6JQ2 - chains A and P of the 3 polymer chains in the assembly; structure by X-ray diffraction, 2.40 A resolution.

# Chain A
Name: H-2 class I histocompatibility antigen, K-B alpha chain
Source organism: Mus musculus
Reference sequence: P01901 (HA1B_MOUSE); residues 1-274 here correspond to UniProt positions 22-295 (UniProt number = residue number + 21)
Sequence (274 residues; row label = number of the first residue in the row):
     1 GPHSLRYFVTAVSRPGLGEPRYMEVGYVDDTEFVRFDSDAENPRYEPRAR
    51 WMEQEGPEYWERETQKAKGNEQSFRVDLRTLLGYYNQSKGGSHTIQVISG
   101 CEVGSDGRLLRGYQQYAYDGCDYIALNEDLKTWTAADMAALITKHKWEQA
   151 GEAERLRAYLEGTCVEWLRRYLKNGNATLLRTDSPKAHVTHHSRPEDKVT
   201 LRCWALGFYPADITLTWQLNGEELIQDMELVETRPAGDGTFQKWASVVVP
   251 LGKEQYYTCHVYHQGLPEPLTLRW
Curated features (UniProtKB/Swiss-Prot):
  - glycosylation (N-linked (GlcNAc...) asparagine): N86, N176
Disulfides: C203-C259

# Chain P
Name: DPATG1 antigen SIIVFNLV
Sequence (8 residues; numbered 1 to 8; the number before each row is that of its first residue):
     1 SIIVFNLV

# Interface between chain A and chain P
Pairs across the interface - 40 pairs, chain A then chain P:
  Y7(A) with S1(P), hydrogen bond (side chain-backbone); I2(P), hydrophobic
  V9(A) with I2(P), hydrophobic; F5(P), hydrophobic
  E24(A) with I2(P)
  Y45(A) with I2(P)
  E63(A) with S1(P), hydrogen bond
  K66(A) with S1(P); I2(P), hydrogen bond (side chain-backbone); V4(P)
  N70(A) with I3(P), hydrogen bond (side chain-backbone); V4(P); F5(P), hydrogen bond (side chain-backbone)
  S73(A) with F5(P); L7(P)
  F74(A) with F5(P), hydrophobic
  D77(A) with N6(P); L7(P); V8(P), hydrogen bond (side chain-backbone)
  T80(A) with V8(P)
  L81(A) with V8(P), hydrophobic
  Y84(A) with V8(P), hydrogen bond (side chain-backbone)
  V97(A) with F5(P), hydrophobic
  S99(A) with I3(P)
  Q114(A) with F5(P)
  Y116(A) with F5(P); N6(P); V8(P), hydrophobic
  T143(A) with V8(P), hydrogen bond (side chain-backbone)
  K146(A) with V8(P), hydrogen bond (side chain-backbone)
  W147(A) with L7(P), hydrogen bond (side chain-backbone)
  E152(A) with N6(P), hydrogen bond
  R155(A) with I3(P); V4(P), hydrogen bond (side chain-backbone)
  L156(A) with I3(P), hydrophobic
  Y159(A) with S1(P), hydrogen bond (side chain-backbone); I2(P); I3(P), hydrogen bond (side chain-backbone)
  W167(A) with S1(P)
  Y171(A) with S1(P), hydrogen bond (side chain-backbone)
Also at the interface, not in a pair above, chain A (32 interface residues in all): L5, Y22, Y59, R62, V76, Y123
The authors on this interface:
  - specific contacts: D77(A)-V8(P) (hydrogen bond), Y84(A)-V8(P) (hydrogen bond), T143(A)-V8(P) (hydrogen bond), K146(A)-V8(P) (hydrogen bond)

# Summary
32 residues of chain A and 8 residues of chain P are in contact, with 15 hydrogen bonds. Polar contacts
include Y7(A)-S1(P), E63(A)-S1(P) and K66(A)-I2(P). The authors report hydrogen bonds between D77(A) and
V8(P), Y84(A) and V8(P) and T143(A) and V8(P) among others.
Chain A is H-2 class I histocompatibility antigen, K-B alpha chain (Mus musculus) and chain P is DPATG1
antigen SIIVFNLV; the structure, Crystal Structure of H2-Kb in complex with a DPAGT1 self-peptide, was
determined by X-ray diffraction (same publication as 6JQ3, 6JTN and 6JTP).
